PDB entry 7OHA | electron microscopy, 2.90 A resolution | chains E and J of the 13 polymer chains in the assembly

# Chain E
Protein: Histone H3.2
Organism: Xenopus laevis
Reference sequence: P84233 (H32_XENLA); residues 1-135 here correspond to UniProt positions 2-136 (UniProt number = residue number + 1)
Chain sequence (135 residues; each row starts with the number of its first residue):
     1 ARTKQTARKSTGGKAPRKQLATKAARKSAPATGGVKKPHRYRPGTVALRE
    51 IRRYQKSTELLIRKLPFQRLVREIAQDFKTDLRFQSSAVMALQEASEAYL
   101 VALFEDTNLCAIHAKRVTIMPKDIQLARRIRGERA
Not modelled in the structure: 1-36, 135
Differences from the reference sequence: conflict Ala102 (Gly103 in P84233)
UniProt features mapped onto this chain:
  - modified residue: Arg2 (Asymmetric dimethylarginine), Thr3 (Phosphothreonine), Lys4 (Allysine), Gln5 (5-glutamyl dopamine), Thr6 (Phosphothreonine), Arg8 (Citrulline), Lys9 (N6,N6,N6-trimethyllysine), Ser10 (ADP-ribosylserine), Thr11 (Phosphothreonine), Lys14 (N6-(2-hydroxyisobutyryl)lysine), Arg17 (Asymmetric dimethylarginine), Lys18 (N6-(2-hydroxyisobutyryl)lysine), Lys23 (N6-(2-hydroxyisobutyryl)lysine), Arg26 (Citrulline), Lys27 (N6,N6,N6-trimethyllysine), Ser28 (ADP-ribosylserine), Lys36 (N6,N6,N6-trimethyllysine), Lys37 (N6-methyllysine), Tyr41 (Phosphotyrosine), Lys56 (N6,N6,N6-trimethyllysine) and 8 more in UniProt
  - lipidation: Cys110 (S-palmitoyl cysteine)

# Chain J
Molecule: 145-nt DNA strand
Organism: synthetic construct
Sequence (145 nucleotides; numbered -72 to 72; the number before each row is that of its first residue; numbers below 1 keep their minus sign (DA-72 is residue -72)):
   -72 ATCGATGTATATATCTGACACGTGCCTGGAGACTAGGGAGTAATCCCCTT
   -22 GGCGGTTAAAACGCGGGGGACAGCGCGTACGTGCGTTTAAGCGGTGCTAG
    28 AGCTGTCTACGACCAATTGAGCGGCCTCGGCACCGGGATTCTGAT
Not modelled in the structure: -72 to -50

# Chain E / chain J interface
Residue-residue contacts (23; chain E residue first):
  Arg40(E) with DG-8(J), base contact; DG70(J), sugar contact
  Tyr41(E) with DT69(J), phosphate contact; DG70(J), sugar contact
  Arg42(E) with DG-5(J), salt bridge to the phosphate; DG70(J), hydrogen bond to the phosphate
  Thr45(E) with DT69(J), sugar contact; DG70(J), hydrogen bond to the phosphate
  Arg63(E) with DA-14(J), sugar contact; DA-13(J), salt bridge to the phosphate
  Arg72(E) with DT-23(J), salt bridge to the phosphate
  Arg83(E) with DT-24(J), hydrogen bond to the sugar; DT-23(J), phosphate contact
  Phe84(E) with DT-24(J), sugar contact; DT-23(J), hydrogen bond to the phosphate
  Gln85(E) with DT-24(J), phosphate contact
  Ser86(E) with DT-24(J), phosphate contact
  Arg116(E) with DA-3(J), phosphate contact; DC-2(J), phosphate contact
  Val117(E) with DA-3(J), hydrogen bond to the phosphate
  Thr118(E) with DA-3(J), hydrogen bond to the phosphate
  Met120(E) with DC-2(J), phosphate contact
  Lys122(E) with DC-2(J), salt bridge to the phosphate
Other interface residues (no listed pair), chain E (18 interface residues in all): His39, Pro43, Lys115
Other interface residues (no listed pair), chain J (12 interface residues in all): DG-4, DA71

# In short
18 residues of chain E and 12 residues of chain J are in contact, with 6 hydrogen bonds and 4 salt bridges.
Among the polar pairs are Arg83(E)-DT-24(J), Arg42(E)-DG70(J) and Thr45(E)-DG70(J).
Chain E is Histone H3.2 (Xenopus laevis) and chain J is a 145-nt DNA strand (synthetic construct); the
structure, nucleosome with TBP and TFIIA bound at SHL +2, was determined by electron microscopy, deposited
together with 7OH9, 7OHB and 7OHC.
